PDB entry 1H8H | X-ray diffraction, 2.90 A resolution | chains E and G of the 7 polymer chains in the assembly

# Chain E
Molecule: Bovine mitochondrial F1-atpase
Organism: Bos taurus
Notes: EC 3.6.1.34
UniProtKB: P00829 (ATPB_BOVIN); the author numbering skips numbers that UniProt does not, so the offset changes along the chain: -4 to -1 = UniProt 47-50; 1-478 = UniProt 51-528
Sequence (482 residues; row label = number of the first residue in the row; note: 1 number in that range is skipped by the numbering (no residue carries it; nothing is unmodelled there); numbers below 1 keep their minus sign (Ala-4 is residue -4)):
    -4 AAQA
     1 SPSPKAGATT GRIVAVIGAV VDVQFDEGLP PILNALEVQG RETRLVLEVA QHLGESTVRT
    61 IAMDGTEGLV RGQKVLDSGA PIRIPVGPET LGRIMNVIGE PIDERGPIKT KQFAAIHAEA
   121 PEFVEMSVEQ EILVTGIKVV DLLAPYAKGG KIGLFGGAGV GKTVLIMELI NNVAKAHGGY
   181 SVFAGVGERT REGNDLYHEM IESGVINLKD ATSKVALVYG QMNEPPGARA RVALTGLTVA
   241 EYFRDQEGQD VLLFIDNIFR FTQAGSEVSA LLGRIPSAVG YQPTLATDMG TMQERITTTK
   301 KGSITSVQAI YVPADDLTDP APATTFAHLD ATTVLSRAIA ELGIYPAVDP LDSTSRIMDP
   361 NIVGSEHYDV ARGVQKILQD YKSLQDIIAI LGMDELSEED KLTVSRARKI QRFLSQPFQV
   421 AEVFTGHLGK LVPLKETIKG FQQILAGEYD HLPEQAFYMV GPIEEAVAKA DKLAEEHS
Unresolved in the structure: -4 to -1, 1-8, 475-478
Curated features (UniProtKB/Swiss-Prot):
  - binding site (ADP): Gly159, Val160, Gly161, Lys162, Thr163, Val164
  - binding site (ATP): Gly159, Gly161, Lys162, Thr163, Val164, Arg189
  - binding site (phosphate): Gly159, Val160, Gly161, Lys162, Thr163
  - binding site (Mg(2+)): Thr163, Glu188
  - modified residue: Lys74 (N6-acetyllysine), Lys111 (N6-acetyllysine), Lys148 (N6-acetyllysine), Lys209 (N6-acetyllysine), Lys214 (N6-acetyllysine), Thr262 (Phosphothreonine), Ser365 (Phosphoserine), Lys376 (N6-acetyllysine), Ser383 (Phosphoserine), Lys430 (N6-acetyllysine), Lys435 (N6-acetyllysine), Lys472 (N6-acetyllysine)
  - glycosylation: Ser56 (O-linked (GlcNAc) serine)

# Chain G
Molecule: Bovine mitochondrial F1-atpase
Organism: Bos taurus
Notes: EC 3.6.1.34
UniProtKB: P05631 (ATPG_BOVIN); residues 1-272 here correspond to UniProt positions 26-297 (UniProt number = residue number + 25)
Sequence (272 residues; numbered 1 to 272; the number before each row is that of its first residue):
     1 ATLKDITRRL KSIKNIQKIT KSMKMVAAAK YARAERELKP ARVYGVGSLA LYEKADIKTP
    61 EDKKKHLIIG VSSDRGLCGA IHSSVAKQMK SEAANLAAAG KEVKIIGVGD KIRSILHRTH
   121 SDQFLVTFKE VGRRPPTFGD ASVIALELLN SGYEFDEGSI IFNRFRSVIS YKTEEKPIFS
   181 LDTISSAESM SIYDDIDADV LRNYQEYSLA NIIYYSLKES TTSEQSARMT AMDNASKNAS
   241 EMIDKLTLTF NRTRQAVITK ELIEIISGAA AL
Unresolved in the structure: 45-76, 91-208
Differences from the reference sequence: engineered mutation Val43 (Ile68 in P05631)
Curated features (UniProtKB/Swiss-Prot):
  - modified residue: Lys14 (N6-acetyllysine), Lys24 (N6-succinyllysine), Lys30 (N6-acetyllysine), Lys90 (N6-acetyllysine), Ser121 (Phosphoserine), Lys129 (N6-acetyllysine), Lys172 (N6-acetyllysine), Lys245 (N6-succinyllysine)

# How chain E and chain G interact
Pairs across the interface (21):
  Ile275(E) - Ile266(G)  hydrophobic
  Pro276(E) - Leu262(G)  hydrophobic
  Pro276(E) - Ile266(G)
  Ala278(E) - Thr259(G)
  Val279(E) - Gln255(G)
  Val279(E) - Ile258(G)
  Val279(E) - Thr259(G)  hydrogen bond (backbone-side chain)
  Gly280(E) - Leu262(G)
  Ala314(E) - Arg254(G)
  Asp316(E) - Asn251(G)
  Asp316(E) - Arg254(G)  salt bridge
  Asp316(E) - Gln255(G)  hydrogen bond
  Thr318(E) - Gln255(G)  hydrogen bond
  Asp319(E) - Arg254(G)  salt bridge
  Asp319(E) - Gln255(G)
  Pro320(E) - Gln255(G)
  Ile390(E) - Met25(G)
  Ile390(E) - Ala28(G)  hydrophobic
  Ile390(E) - Ala29(G)
  Leu391(E) - Ala28(G)
  Leu391(E) - Ala32(G)  hydrophobic
Other interface residues (no listed pair), chain E (13 interface residues in all): Ser277

# In short
Chain E and chain G form an interface of 13 and 11 residues respectively; the contacts include 3 hydrogen
bonds and 2 salt bridges. Among the polar pairs are Asp316(E)-Arg254(G), Asp319(E)-Arg254(G) and
Val279(E)-Thr259(G).
Here chain E is Bovine mitochondrial F1-atpase and chain G is Bovine mitochondrial F1-atpase, both from Bos
taurus. Entry 1H8H (Bovine mitochondrial F1-ATPase crystallised in the presence of 5mm AMPPNP) was determined
by X-ray diffraction.
